PDB entry 5CY2 | X-ray diffraction, 4.00 A resolution | chains A and D of the 4 polymer chains in the assembly

Chain A:
Molecule: Transposon Tn3 resolvase
From: Escherichia coli
UniProtKB: P0ADI2 (TNR3_ECOLX); residues 1-185 here = UniProt positions 1-185
Chain sequence (192 residues; each row starts with the number of its first residue):
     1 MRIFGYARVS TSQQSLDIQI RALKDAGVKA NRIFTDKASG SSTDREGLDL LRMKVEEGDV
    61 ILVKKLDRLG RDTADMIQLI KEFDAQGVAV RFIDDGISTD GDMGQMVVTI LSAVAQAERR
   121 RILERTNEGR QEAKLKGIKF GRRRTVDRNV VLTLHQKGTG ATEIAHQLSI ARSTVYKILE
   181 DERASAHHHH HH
Disordered / not traced: 39-41, 130-135, 187-192
Differences from the reference sequence: expression tag (186-192)
UniProt features mapped onto this chain:
  - DNA-binding region: Ala161 to Glu180 (H-T-H motif)
  - active site: Ser10 (O-(5'-phospho-DNA)-serine intermediate)

Chain D:
Molecule: 27-nt DNA strand
Sequence (27 nucleotides; each row starts with the number of its first residue):
     2 ATTGTACCTT AAATCGAATA TCAGACA

Interface between chain A and chain D:
Contacting residue pairs - 22 pairs, chain A then chain D:
  Lys136(A) with DA19(D), salt bridge to the phosphate
  Phe140(A) with DG17(D), base contact; DA18(D), base contact; DA19(D), sugar contact
  Gly141(A) with DA19(D), base contact; DT20(D), sugar contact
  Arg142(A) with DT20(D), hydrogen bond to the base; DA21(D), hydrogen bond to the base
  Arg144(A) with DA21(D), salt bridge to the phosphate; DT22(D), phosphate contact
  Thr145(A) with DT22(D), hydrogen bond to the phosphate
  Val146(A) with DT22(D), hydrogen bond to the phosphate
  Arg148(A) with DT22(D), salt bridge to the phosphate
  Ser169(A) with DC23(D), phosphate contact
  Ile170(A) with DC23(D), phosphate contact
  Ala171(A) with DC23(D), hydrogen bond to the phosphate
  Arg172(A) with DA26(D), base contact
  Ser173(A) with DC23(D), base contact; DA24(D), hydrogen bond to the base; DG25(D), base contact
  Thr174(A) with DT22(D), sugar contact; DC23(D), hydrogen bond to the phosphate
Other interface residues (no listed pair), chain A (16 interface residues in all): Arg143, Lys177

In short:
The interface between chain A and chain D involves 16 residues on one side and 10 on the other; the contacts
include 7 hydrogen bonds and 3 salt bridges. Among the polar pairs are Arg142(A)-DT20(D), Arg142(A)-DA21(D)
and Ser173(A)-DA24(D).
Chain A is Transposon Tn3 resolvase (Escherichia coli) and chain D is a 27-nt DNA strand; the structure, Tn3
resolvase - site III complex crystal form II, was determined by X-ray diffraction.
